Entry 7L5V (X-ray diffraction, 1.30 A resolution); this record covers chains A and B.

Chain A (and B):
Molecule: Beta-lactamase
Source organism: Pseudomonas aeruginosa
Notes: chain B of this document is another copy of the same molecule, construct and numbering; everything in this record applies to it too
Sequence (248 residues; each row starts with the number of its first residue):
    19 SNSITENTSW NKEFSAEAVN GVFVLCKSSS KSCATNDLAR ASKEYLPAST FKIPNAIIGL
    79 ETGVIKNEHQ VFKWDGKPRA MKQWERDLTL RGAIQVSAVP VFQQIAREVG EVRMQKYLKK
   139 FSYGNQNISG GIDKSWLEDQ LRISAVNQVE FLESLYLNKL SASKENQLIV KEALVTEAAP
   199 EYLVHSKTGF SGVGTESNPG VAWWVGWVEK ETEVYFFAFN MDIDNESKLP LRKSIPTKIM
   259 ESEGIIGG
Unresolved in the structure: 19-20 (chain B: 19, 266)
Disulfides: Cys-44/Cys-51
From the paper describing this entry:
  - catalytic residues: Lys-70
  - conformationally variable residues (loop rearrangement): Trp-154
  - catalytic residues: Ser-67 (by similarity / conservation)

How chain A and chain B interact:
Pairs across the interface - 57 pairs, chain A then chain B:
  Glu-86(A) with Asn-176(B), hydrogen bond; Lys-182(B), salt bridge; Leu-186(B); Lys-189(B), salt bridge
  His-87(A) with Tyr-174(B), hydrogen bond (side chain-backbone); Leu-175(B)
  Val-89(A) with Thr-230(B)
  Arg-104(A) with Glu-199(B), salt bridge; Glu-229(B), salt bridge
  Asp-105(A) with Thr-230(B)
  Leu-106(A) with Glu-199(B); Thr-230(B)
  Thr-107(A) with Glu-229(B); Thr-230(B)
  Arg-109(A) with Ala-196(B); Ala-197(B), hydrogen bond (side chain-backbone); Leu-201(B)
  Gly-110(A) with Pro-198(B)
  Gln-113(A) with Pro-198(B)
  Val-114(A) with Glu-199(B)
  Tyr-174(A) with His-87(B), hydrogen bond (backbone-side chain)
  Leu-175(A) with His-87(B)
  Asn-176(A) with Glu-86(B), hydrogen bond
  Lys-182(A) with Glu-183(B), salt bridge
  Glu-183(A) with Lys-182(B), salt bridge; Leu-186(B)
  Leu-186(A) with Glu-86(B); Glu-183(B); Leu-186(B), hydrophobic
  Ile-187(A) with Lys-182(B)
  Lys-189(A) with Glu-86(B), salt bridge; Glu-190(B)
  Glu-190(A) with Lys-189(B); Glu-190(B); Val-193(B); Leu-201(B); His-203(B), salt bridge
  Val-193(A) with Glu-190(B); Ala-196(B), hydrophobic
  Thr-194(A) with Ala-196(B)
  Ala-196(A) with Arg-109(B); Val-193(B), hydrophobic; Thr-194(B)
  Ala-197(A) with Arg-109(B), hydrogen bond (backbone-side chain)
  Pro-198(A) with Gly-110(B); Gln-113(B)
  Glu-199(A) with Arg-104(B), salt bridge; Val-114(B)
  Leu-201(A) with Arg-109(B); Glu-190(B)
  His-203(A) with Glu-190(B), salt bridge
  Glu-229(A) with Arg-104(B), salt bridge; Thr-107(B)
  Thr-230(A) with Val-89(B); Asp-105(B); Leu-106(B); Thr-107(B)
Also at the interface, not in a pair above, chain A (32 interface residues in all): Glu-195, Glu-227
Also at the interface, not in a pair above, chain B (31 interface residues in all): Ile-187, Glu-195

In short:
32 residues of chain A face 31 of chain B across their interface; the contacts include 6 hydrogen bonds and 11
salt bridges. Among the polar pairs are Glu-86(A)/Lys-182(B), Glu-86(A)/Lys-189(B) and Arg-104(A)/Glu-199(B).
From the paper: catalytic residues Lys-70(A) and Ser-67(A); conformational variability at Trp-154(A).
Both chains are Beta-lactamase (Pseudomonas aeruginosa). Entry 7L5V (Crystal Structure of the Class D
Beta-lactamase OXA-935 from Pseudomonas aeruginosa, Monoclinic Crystal Form) was determined by X-ray
diffraction (same publication as 7N1M and 7L5R).
